8TOM - chains L and O of the 9 polymer chains in the assembly; structure by electron microscopy, 3.10 A resolution.

# Chain L
Protein: RNA polymerase sigma factor RpoD
Organism: Escherichia coli (strain K12)
UniProtKB: Q0P6L9 (Q0P6L9_ECOLX); numbering as in UniProt (aligned over 1-613)
Chain sequence (613 residues; row label = number of the first residue in the row):
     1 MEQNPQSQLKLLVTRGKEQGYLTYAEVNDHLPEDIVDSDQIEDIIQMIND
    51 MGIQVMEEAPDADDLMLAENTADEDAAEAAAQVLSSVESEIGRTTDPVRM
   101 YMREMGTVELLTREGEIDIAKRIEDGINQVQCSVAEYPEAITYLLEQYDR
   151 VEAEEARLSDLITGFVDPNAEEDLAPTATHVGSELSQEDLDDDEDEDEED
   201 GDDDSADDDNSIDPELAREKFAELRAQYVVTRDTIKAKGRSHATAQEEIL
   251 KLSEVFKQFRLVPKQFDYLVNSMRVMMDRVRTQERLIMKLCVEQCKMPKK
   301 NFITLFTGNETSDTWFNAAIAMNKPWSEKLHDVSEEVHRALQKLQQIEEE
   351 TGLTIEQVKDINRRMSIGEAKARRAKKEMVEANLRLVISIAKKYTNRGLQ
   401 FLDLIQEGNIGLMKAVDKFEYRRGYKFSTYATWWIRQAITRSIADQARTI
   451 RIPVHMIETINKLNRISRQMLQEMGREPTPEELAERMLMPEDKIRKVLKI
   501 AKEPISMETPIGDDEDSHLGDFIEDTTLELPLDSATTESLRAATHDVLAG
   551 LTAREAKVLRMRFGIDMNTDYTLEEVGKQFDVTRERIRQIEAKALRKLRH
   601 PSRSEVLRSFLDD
Not modelled in the structure: 1-6, 61-62, 167-212, 236-242
Residues lining bound ligands:
  - chapso (1N7), molecule 1: Ile505, Pro510, Ile511, Leu519
  - chapso (1N7), molecule 2: Ile511, Leu519, Phe522, Glu524
Reported in the primary citation:
  - conformationally variable residues (side-chain flip): Trp433, Trp434
  - mutagenesis - I35C/S89C/C132S/C291S/C295S: decreased catalytic activity on oxidizing vs. reduced conditions

# Chain O
Molecule: Nontemplate strand of lamdba PR promoter DNA
Sequence (90 nucleotides; numbered 1 to 90; the number before each row is that of its first residue):
     1 GGATAAATATCTAACACCGTGCGTGTTGACTATTTTACCTCTGGCGGTGA
    51 TAATGGTTGCATGTACTAAGGAGGTTGTATGTCGACCTCG
Not modelled in the structure: 1-15, 56-90

# Interface between chain L and chain O
Contacting residue pairs (14):
  Arg451(L) - DG44(O)  phosphate contact
  Arg451(L) - DC45(O)  salt bridge to the phosphate
  Pro453(L) - DG44(O)  phosphate contact
  His455(L) - DG43(O)  sugar contact
  His455(L) - DG44(O)  salt bridge to the phosphate
  Thr583(L) - DT26(O)  hydrogen bond to the phosphate
  Glu585(L) - DT26(O)  base contact
  Glu585(L) - DT27(O)  base contact
  Arg586(L) - DT24(O)  sugar contact
  Arg586(L) - DG25(O)  salt bridge to the phosphate
  Arg586(L) - DT26(O)  base contact
  Gln589(L) - DG25(O)  base contact
  Gln589(L) - DT26(O)  hydrogen bond to the base
  Lys593(L) - DT24(O)  salt bridge to the phosphate
Interface residues without a listed pair, chain L (9 interface residues in all): Arg584
Interface residues without a listed pair, chain O (8 interface residues in all): DA29

# Overview
Chain L and chain O form an interface of 9 and 8 residues respectively; the contacts include 2 hydrogen bonds
and 4 salt bridges. Among the polar pairs are Gln589(L)-DT26(O), Thr583(L)-DT26(O) and Arg451(L)-DC45(O). From
the paper: I35C/S89C/C132S/C291S/C295S of chain L reduce catalytic activity on oxidizing vs. reduced
conditions; conformational variability at Trp433(L) and Trp434(L).
Here chain L is RNA polymerase sigma factor RpoD (Escherichia coli (strain K12)) and chain O is Nontemplate
strand of lamdba PR promoter DNA. Entry 8TOM (Escherichia coli RNA polymerase closed complex intermediate at
the lambda PR promoter) was determined by electron microscopy (same publication as 8TO1, 8TO6, 8TO8 and 8TOE).
